Entry 6T2U (electron microscopy, 3.60 A resolution); this record covers chains C and D of the 4 polymer chains in the assembly.

# Chain C
Protein: RecBCD enzyme subunit RecC
From: Escherichia coli
Notes: EC 3.1.11.5
UniProt: P07648 (RECC_ECOLI); residue numbers follow UniProt; this construct covers 1-1122
Sequence (1122 residues; each row starts with the number of its first residue):
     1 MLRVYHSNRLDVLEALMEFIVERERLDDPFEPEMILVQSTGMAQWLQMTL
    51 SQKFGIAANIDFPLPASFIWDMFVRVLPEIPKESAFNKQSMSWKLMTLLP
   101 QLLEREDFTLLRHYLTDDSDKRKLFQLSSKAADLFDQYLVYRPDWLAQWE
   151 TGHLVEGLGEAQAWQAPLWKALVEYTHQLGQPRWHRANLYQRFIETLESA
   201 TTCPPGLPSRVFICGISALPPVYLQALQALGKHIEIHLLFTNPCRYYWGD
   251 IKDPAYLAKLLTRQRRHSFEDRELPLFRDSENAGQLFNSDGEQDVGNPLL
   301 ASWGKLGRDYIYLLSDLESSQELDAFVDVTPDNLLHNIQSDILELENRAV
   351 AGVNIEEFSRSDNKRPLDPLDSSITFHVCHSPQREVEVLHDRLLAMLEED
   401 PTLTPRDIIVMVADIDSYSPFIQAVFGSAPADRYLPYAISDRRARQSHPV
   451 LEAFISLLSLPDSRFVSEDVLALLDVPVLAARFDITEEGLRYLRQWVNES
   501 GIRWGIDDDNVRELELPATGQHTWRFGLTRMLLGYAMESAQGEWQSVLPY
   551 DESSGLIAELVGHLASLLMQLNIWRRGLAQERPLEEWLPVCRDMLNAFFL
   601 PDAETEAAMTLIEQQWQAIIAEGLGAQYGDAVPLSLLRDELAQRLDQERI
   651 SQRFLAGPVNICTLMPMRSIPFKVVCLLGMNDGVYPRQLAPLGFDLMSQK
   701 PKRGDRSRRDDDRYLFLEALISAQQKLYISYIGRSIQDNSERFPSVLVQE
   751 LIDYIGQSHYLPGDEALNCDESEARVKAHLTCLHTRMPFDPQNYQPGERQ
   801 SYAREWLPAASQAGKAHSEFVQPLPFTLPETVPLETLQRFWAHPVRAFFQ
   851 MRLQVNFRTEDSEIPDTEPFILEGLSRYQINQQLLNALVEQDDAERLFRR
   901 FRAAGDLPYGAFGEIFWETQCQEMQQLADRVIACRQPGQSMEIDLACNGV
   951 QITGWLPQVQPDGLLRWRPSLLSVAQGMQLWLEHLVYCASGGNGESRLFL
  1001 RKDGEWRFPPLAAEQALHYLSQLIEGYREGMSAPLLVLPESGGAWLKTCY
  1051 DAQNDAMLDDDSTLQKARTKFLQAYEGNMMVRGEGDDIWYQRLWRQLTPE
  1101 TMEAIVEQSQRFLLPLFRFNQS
Unresolved in the structure: 1122

# Chain D
Protein: RecBCD enzyme subunit RecD
From: Escherichia coli
Notes: EC 3.1.11.5
UniProt: P04993 (RECD_ECOLI); residue numbers follow UniProt; this construct covers 1-608
Sequence (608 residues; each row starts with the number of its first residue):
     1 MKLQKQLLEAVEHKQLRPLDVQFALTVAGDEHPAVTLAAALLSHDAGEGH
    51 VCLPLSRLENNEASHPLLATCVSEIGELQNWEECLLASQAVSRGDEPTPM
   101 ILCGDRLYLNRMWCNERTVARFFNEVNHAIEVDEALLAQTLDKLFPVSDE
   151 INWQKVAAAVALTRRISVISGGPGTGKTTTVAKLLAALIQMADGERCRIR
   201 LAAPTGKAAARLTESLGKALRQLPLTDEQKKRIPEDASTLHRLLGAQPGS
   251 QRLRHHAGNPLHLDVLVVDEASMIDLPMMSRLIDALPDHARVIFLGDRDQ
   301 LASVEAGAVLGDICAYANAGFTAERARQLSRLTGTHVPAGTGTEAASLRD
   351 SLCLLQKSYRFGSDSGIGQLAAAINRGDKTAVKTVFQQDFTDIEKRLLQS
   401 GEDYIAMLEEALAGYGRYLDLLQARAEPDLIIQAFNEYQLLCALREGPFG
   451 VAGLNERIEQFMQQKRKIHRHPHSRWYEGRPVMIARNDSALGLFNGDIGI
   501 ALDRGQGTRVWFAMPDGNIKSVQPSRLPEHETTWAMTVHKSQGSEFDHAA
   551 LILPSQRTPVVTRELVYTAVTRARRRLSLYADERILSAAIATRTERRSGL
   601 AALFSSRE
Unresolved in the structure: 1-9, 607-608

# Interface between chain C and chain D
Pairs across the interface (41):
  Gln495(C) with Gly249(D)
  Arg525(C) with Thr26(D)
  Thr529(C) with Thr26(D)
  Leu532(C) with Leu19(D), hydrophobic; Gln22(D); Phe23(D); Thr26(D)
  Gly534(C) with Arg111(D), hydrogen bond (backbone-side chain)
  Tyr535(C) with Ala46(D)
  Ala536(C) with Phe23(D), hydrophobic; Pro99(D), hydrophobic; Leu109(D); Asn110(D), hydrogen bond (backbone-backbone); Arg111(D), hydrogen bond (backbone-backbone)
  Met537(C) with Thr98(D); Asn110(D); Arg111(D)
  Glu538(C) with Arg111(D), salt bridge
  Glu543(C) with Pro97(D)
  Trp544(C) with Val27(D); Gln89(D), hydrogen bond (side chain-backbone); Pro97(D); Thr98(D); Pro99(D)
  Gln545(C) with Gln89(D)
  Asp551(C) with Arg111(D), salt bridge
  Glu552(C) with Gly249(D); Ser250(D); Gln251(D), hydrogen bond (side chain-backbone)
  Ser554(C) with Arg111(D)
  Leu556(C) with Gly47(D)
  Ala558(C) with Leu19(D)
  Glu559(C) with Arg17(D), salt bridge; Leu19(D)
  Gly562(C) with Pro18(D); Leu19(D)
  His563(C) with Pro18(D)
  Ala565(C) with Gln22(D)
  Met569(C) with Gln22(D)
  Glu942(C) with Arg196(D), salt bridge
  Trp955(C) with Arg198(D)
Interface residues without a listed pair, chain C (26 interface residues in all): Gln541, Ser566
Interface residues without a listed pair, chain D (25 interface residues in all): Ser43, Ala90, Cys114, His262

# Overview
26 residues of chain C face 25 of chain D across their interface, with 5 hydrogen bonds and 4 salt bridges.
Among the polar pairs are Glu538(C)-Arg111(D), Asp551(C)-Arg111(D) and Glu559(C)-Arg17(D).
Chain C is RecBCD enzyme subunit RecC and chain D is RecBCD enzyme subunit RecD, both from Escherichia coli;
the structure, Cryo-EM structure of the RecBCD in complex with Chi-minus2 substrate, was determined by
electron microscopy (same publication as 6SJB, 6SJE, 6SJF, 6SJG and 6T2V).
